6DBX - chains A and C of the 6 polymer chains in the assembly; structure by electron microscopy, 4.20 A resolution (low resolution: residue-level contacts below are approximate; hydrogen-bond / salt-bridge calls are withheld).

Chain A (and C):
Molecule: Recombination activating gene 1 - MBP chimera
Source organism: Escherichia coli
Notes: EC 2.3.2.27; chain C of this document is another copy of the same molecule, construct and numbering; everything in this record applies to it too
UniProt: chimeric construct of P0AEX9, O13033: residues -113 to 250 from P0AEX9 (MALE_ECOLI) positions 29-392 (UniProt number = residue number + 142); residues 271-1031 from O13033 positions 271-1031 (same numbers)
Sequence (1159 residues; each row starts with the number of its first residue; numbers below 1 keep their minus sign (Met-127 is residue -127)):
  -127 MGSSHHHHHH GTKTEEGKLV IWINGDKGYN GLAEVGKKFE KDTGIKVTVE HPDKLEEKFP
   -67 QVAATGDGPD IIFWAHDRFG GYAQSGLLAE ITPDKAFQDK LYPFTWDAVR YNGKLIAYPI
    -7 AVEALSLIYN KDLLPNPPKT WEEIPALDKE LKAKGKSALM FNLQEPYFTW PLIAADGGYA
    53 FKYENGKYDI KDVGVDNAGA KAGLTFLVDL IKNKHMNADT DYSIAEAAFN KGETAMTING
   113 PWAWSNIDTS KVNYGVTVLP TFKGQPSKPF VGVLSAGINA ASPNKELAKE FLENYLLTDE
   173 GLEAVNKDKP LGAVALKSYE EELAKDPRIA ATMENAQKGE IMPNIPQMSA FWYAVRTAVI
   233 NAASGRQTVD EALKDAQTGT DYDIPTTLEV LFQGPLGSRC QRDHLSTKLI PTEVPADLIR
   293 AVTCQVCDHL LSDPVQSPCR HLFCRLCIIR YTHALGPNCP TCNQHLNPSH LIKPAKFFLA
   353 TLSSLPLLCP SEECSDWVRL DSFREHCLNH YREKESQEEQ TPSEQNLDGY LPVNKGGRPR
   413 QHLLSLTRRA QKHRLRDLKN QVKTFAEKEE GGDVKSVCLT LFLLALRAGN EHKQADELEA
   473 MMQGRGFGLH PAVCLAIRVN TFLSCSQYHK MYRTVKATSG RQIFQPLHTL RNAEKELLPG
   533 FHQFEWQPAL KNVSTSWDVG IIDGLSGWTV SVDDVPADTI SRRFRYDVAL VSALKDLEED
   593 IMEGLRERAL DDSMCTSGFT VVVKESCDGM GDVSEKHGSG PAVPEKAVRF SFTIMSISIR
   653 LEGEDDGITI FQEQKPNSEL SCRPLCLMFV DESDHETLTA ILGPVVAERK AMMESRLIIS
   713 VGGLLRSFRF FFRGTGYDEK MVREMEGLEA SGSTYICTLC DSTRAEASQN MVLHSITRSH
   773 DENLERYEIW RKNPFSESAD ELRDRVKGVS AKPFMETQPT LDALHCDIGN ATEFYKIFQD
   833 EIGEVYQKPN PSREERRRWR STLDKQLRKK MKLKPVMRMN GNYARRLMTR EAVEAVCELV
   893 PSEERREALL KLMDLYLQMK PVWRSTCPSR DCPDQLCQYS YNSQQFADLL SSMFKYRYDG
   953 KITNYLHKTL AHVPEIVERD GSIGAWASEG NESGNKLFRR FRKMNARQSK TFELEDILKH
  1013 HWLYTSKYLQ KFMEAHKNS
Unresolved in the structure: -127 to 407, 630-635, 1029-1031 (chain C: -127 to 407, 628-635, 1031)
Construct notes: initiating methionine (-127); expression tag (-126 to -114); linker (251-270)
Bound ions: Ca2+ site 1: Asp620, Glu984; Ca2+ site 2: Asp620, Glu684, Asp730; Zn2+: Cys749, Cys752, His959

Chain A / chain C interface:
Contacting residue pairs (85; chain A residue first):
  Arg412(A) with Glu441(C)
  Leu415(A) with Glu442(C)
  Leu416(A) with Ser448(C); Leu451(C); Thr452(C)
  Arg420(A) with Arg459(C)
  Gln423(A) with Thr452(C)
  Arg426(A) with Phe437(C); Glu441(C); Glu442(C)
  Leu427(A) with Phe437(C); Glu442(C); Thr452(C); Leu453(C)
  Asp429(A) with Phe437(C)
  Leu430(A) with Val434(C); Phe437(C); Val449(C); Leu453(C)
  Val434(A) with Leu430(C)
  Phe437(A) with Leu427(C); Leu430(C)
  Glu441(A) with Arg412(C)
  Glu442(A) with Arg426(C)
  Asp445(A) with His414(C)
  Lys447(A) with Phe454(C)
  Ser448(A) with Leu415(C); Leu416(C)
  Val449(A) with Leu415(C)
  Cys450(A) with Phe454(C); Ala457(C)
  Leu451(A) with Leu416(C); Phe454(C)
  Thr452(A) with Leu415(C); Gln423(C)
  Leu453(A) with Leu427(C); Leu430(C)
  Phe454(A) with Cys450(C); Leu451(C)
  Leu456(A) with Lys424(C)
  Ala457(A) with Cys450(C)
  Leu458(A) with Lys447(C)
  Arg459(A) with Arg420(C)
  Glu463(A) with Lys447(C)
  Lys465(A) with Phe479(C)
  Gln466(A) with Met473(C); Met474(C)
  Glu469(A) with Met473(C); Gly478(C); Phe479(C); Gly480(C)
  Leu470(A) with Leu470(C); Met473(C)
  Ala472(A) with Arg513(C)
  Met473(A) with Gln466(C); Glu469(C); Leu470(C)
  Arg477(A) with Gln466(C); Glu469(C)
  Gly478(A) with Arg513(C)
  Phe479(A) with Arg513(C)
  Leu481(A) with Ser511(C)
  Val485(A) with Thr510(C)
  Ile489(A) with Met503(C); Thr506(C)
  Asn492(A) with Lys502(C)
  Thr493(A) with Gln499(C)
  Phe494(A) with Gln499(C)
  Leu495(A) with Leu495(C)
  Gln499(A) with Thr493(C); Arg992(C)
  Met503(A) with Ile489(C); Met503(C)
  Arg505(A) with Lys1029(C)
  Thr506(A) with Ile489(C); Phe1024(C); Met1025(C)
  Ala509(A) with His1028(C)
  Thr510(A) with Val485(C); His1028(C)
  Ile515(A) with Ile515(C)
  Met1025(A) with Lys502(C); Thr506(C)
  Ala1027(A) with Arg505(C); Ala509(C)
Other interface residues (no listed pair), chain A (61 interface residues in all): Lys424, Gln433, Lys502, Val507, Arg513, Phe516, Phe1024, Glu1026, His1028
Other interface residues (no listed pair), chain C (61 interface residues in all): Asp429, Lys431, Leu456, Leu458, Lys465, Glu471, Leu481, Asn492, Val507, Phe516

Summary:
The chain A/chain C interface involves 61 residues from each chain. The Ca2+ site 1 is built by Asp620(A) and
Glu984(A). The Ca2+ site 2 is built by Asp620(A), Glu684(A) and Asp730(A).
Both chains are Recombination activating gene 1 - MBP chimera (Escherichia coli). Entry 6DBX (Cryo-EM
structure of RAG in complex with 12-RSS substrate DNA) was determined by electron microscopy together with
6DBI, 6DBJ, 6DBL, 6DBO, 6DBQ, 6DBR and 4 further entries from the same study.
